Entry 4WV4 (X-ray diffraction, 1.91 A resolution); this record covers chains A and B.

== Chain A ==
Protein: Transcription initiation factor TFIID subunit 10
Organism: Homo sapiens
Notes: fragment: unp 112-212
Reference sequence: Q12962 (TAF10_HUMAN); numbering as in UniProt (aligned over 112-212)
Sequence (102 residues; numbered 111 to 212; the number before each row is that of its first residue):
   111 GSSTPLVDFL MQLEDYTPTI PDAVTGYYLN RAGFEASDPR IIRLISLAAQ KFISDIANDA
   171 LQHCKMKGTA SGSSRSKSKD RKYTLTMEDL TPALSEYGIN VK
Disordered / not traced: 111-112, 178-191
Construct notes: expression tag (111)
Swiss-Prot annotation at these positions:
  - motif: Lys187 to Lys189 ([KR]-[STA]-K motif)
  - modified residue: Lys189 (Allysine)
  - mutagenesis: Lys189 (K189Q: Abolishes methylation. Does not affect interaction with LOXL2 but greatly reduces deamination by LOXL2)

== Chain B ==
Protein: Transcription initiation factor TFIID subunit 8
Organism: Homo sapiens
Reference sequence: Q7Z7C8 (TAF8_HUMAN), isoform Q7Z7C8-4; residue numbers follow UniProt; this construct covers 25-120
Sequence (97 residues; row label = number of the first residue in the row):
    24 MPADNYHLAR RRTLQVVVSS LLTEAGFESA EKASVETLTE MLQSYISEIG RSAKSYCEHT
    84 ARTQPTLSDI VVTLVEMGFN VDTLPAYAKR SQRMVIT
Disordered / not traced: 24-27
Construct notes: initiating methionine (24)

== Chain A / chain B interface ==
Pairs across the interface (93; chain A residue first):
  Pro115(A) - Pro108(B)
  Phe119(A) - Pro108(B)  hydrophobic
  Phe119(A) - Ala111(B)  hydrophobic
  Leu120(A) - Leu90(B)
  Leu123(A) - Leu90(B)  hydrophobic
  Tyr126(A) - Ala111(B)
  Tyr126(A) - Gln115(B)
  Thr129(A) - Val40(B)
  Thr129(A) - Met117(B)
  Thr129(A) - Ile119(B)
  Ile130(A) - Val40(B)  hydrophobic
  Pro131(A) - Thr36(B)
  Val134(A) - Thr36(B)
  Thr135(A) - Ile69(B)
  Tyr137(A) - Arg33(B)  hydrogen bond
  Tyr138(A) - Arg33(B)  hydrogen bond
  Tyr138(A) - Leu37(B)
  Tyr138(A) - Gln66(B)
  Tyr138(A) - Ile69(B)  hydrophobic
  Tyr138(A) - Ser70(B)  hydrogen bond (backbone-side chain)
  Leu139(A) - Ile69(B)
  Leu139(A) - Gly73(B)
  Ala142(A) - Ser70(B)
  Ala142(A) - Gly73(B)
  Ala142(A) - Arg74(B)
  Ala142(A) - Lys77(B)
  Gly143(A) - Lys77(B)  hydrogen bond (backbone-side chain)
  Phe144(A) - Gly73(B)
  Phe144(A) - Ala76(B)  hydrophobic
  Phe144(A) - Lys77(B)
  Phe144(A) - Pro88(B)  hydrophobic
  Phe144(A) - Ile93(B)  hydrophobic
  Glu145(A) - Pro88(B)
  Ser147(A) - Gln87(B)  hydrogen bond
  Arg150(A) - Leu90(B)
  Ile151(A) - Pro88(B)
  Ile151(A) - Thr89(B)
  Ile151(A) - Leu90(B)  hydrophobic
  Ile151(A) - Ile93(B)  hydrophobic
  Leu154(A) - Leu90(B)  hydrophobic
  Leu154(A) - Ile93(B)  hydrophobic
  Leu154(A) - Leu107(B)  hydrophobic
  Ile155(A) - Ile72(B)  hydrophobic
  Ile155(A) - Ile93(B)  hydrophobic
  Leu157(A) - Leu107(B)
  Leu157(A) - Tyr110(B)
  Leu157(A) - Ser114(B)
  Ala158(A) - Phe102(B)
  Ala159(A) - Leu65(B)  hydrophobic
  Ala159(A) - Tyr68(B)  hydrophobic
  Ala159(A) - Ile69(B)  hydrophobic
  Gln160(A) - Leu44(B)
  Gln160(A) - Tyr110(B)
  Gln160(A) - Ser114(B)  hydrogen bond
  Lys161(A) - Thr106(B)  hydrogen bond
  Lys161(A) - Tyr110(B)
  Phe162(A) - Tyr68(B)  hydrophobic
  Ile163(A) - Leu44(B)  hydrophobic
  Ile163(A) - Leu61(B)
  Ile163(A) - Leu65(B)
  Ser164(A) - Leu44(B)
  Ser164(A) - Tyr110(B)  hydrogen bond
  Ile166(A) - Leu61(B)  hydrophobic
  Ile166(A) - Met64(B)  hydrophobic
  Ala167(A) - Leu45(B)  hydrophobic
  Ala167(A) - Ala48(B)  hydrophobic
  Ala167(A) - Phe50(B)
  Asn168(A) - Ala48(B)
  Leu171(A) - Ala48(B)
  Leu171(A) - Phe50(B)  hydrophobic
  Lys192(A) - Glu51(B)  hydrogen bond (backbone-side chain)
  Tyr193(A) - Gly49(B)
  Tyr193(A) - Phe50(B)
  Tyr193(A) - Glu51(B)  hydrogen bond (backbone-backbone)
  Tyr193(A) - Ser52(B)  hydrogen bond (backbone-backbone)
  Thr194(A) - Phe50(B)
  Thr194(A) - Ser52(B)
  Leu195(A) - Leu45(B)  hydrophobic
  Leu195(A) - Phe50(B)
  Leu195(A) - Ser52(B)  hydrogen bond (backbone-backbone)
  Leu195(A) - Ala53(B)
  Leu195(A) - Glu54(B)  hydrogen bond (backbone-backbone)
  Leu195(A) - Ser57(B)
  Leu195(A) - Leu61(B)  hydrophobic
  Thr196(A) - Glu54(B)
  Met197(A) - Glu54(B)  hydrogen bond (backbone-side chain)
  Met197(A) - Ala56(B)
  Met197(A) - Ser57(B)  hydrogen bond (side chain-backbone)
  Met197(A) - Thr60(B)
  Leu200(A) - Ser57(B)
  Leu200(A) - Leu61(B)  hydrophobic
  Leu204(A) - Met64(B)  hydrophobic
  Tyr207(A) - Met64(B)  hydrophobic
Also at the interface, not in a pair above, chain A (47 interface residues in all): Leu116, Thr127, Asp148, Ala170
Also at the interface, not in a pair above, chain B (49 interface residues in all): Ser43, Cys80, Val94, Leu97, Val104, Lys112
From the paper, about this interface:
  - pairs named by the authors: Phe162(A)-Tyr68(B) (pi stacking)
  - interface residues, chain A: Phe119(A), Phe144(A)
  - interface residues, chain B: Phe50(B)

== In short ==
The interface between chain A and chain B involves 47 residues on one side and 49 on the other, with 15
hydrogen bonds. Polar contacts include Tyr137(A)-Arg33(B), Tyr138(A)-Arg33(B) and Tyr138(A)-Ser70(B). The
authors report pi stacking between Phe162(A) and Tyr68(B). UniProt lists one mutagenesis site on chain A. The
paper reports interface residues Phe119(A), Phe144(A) and Phe50(B).
Chain A is Transcription initiation factor TFIID subunit 10 and chain B is Transcription initiation factor
TFIID subunit 8, both from Homo sapiens; the structure, Heterodimer of TAF8/TAF10, was determined by X-ray
diffraction.
